5EYZ - chains A and E; structure by X-ray diffraction, 2.09 A resolution.

Chain A:
Protein: Tyrosine-protein phosphatase non-receptor type 4
Source organism: Homo sapiens
Notes: EC 3.1.3.48; fragment: pdz domain, residues 499-604
UniProt: P29074 (PTN4_HUMAN); numbering as in UniProt (aligned over 499-604)
Sequence (107 residues; each row starts with the number of its first residue):
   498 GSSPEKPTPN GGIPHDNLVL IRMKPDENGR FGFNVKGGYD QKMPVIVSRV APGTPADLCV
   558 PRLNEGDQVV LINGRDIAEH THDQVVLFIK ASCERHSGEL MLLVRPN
Unresolved in the structure: 498-511
Construct notes: expression tag (498)
From the paper describing this entry:
  - specificity-determining residues: Arg527, Arg546, Lys587

Chain E:
Protein: CYTO8-retev
Sequence (13 residues; each row starts with the number of its first residue):
     1 SWESHKSGRE TEV
Unresolved in the structure: 1-7

Interface between chain A and chain E:
Contacting residue pairs (22):
  Arg527(A) with Glu12(E), salt bridge; Val13(E)
  Phe528(A) with Val13(E), hydrogen bond (backbone-backbone)
  Gly529(A) with Val13(E), hydrogen bond (backbone-backbone)
  Phe530(A) with Glu12(E); Val13(E), hydrogen bond (backbone-backbone)
  Asn531(A) with Glu10(E); Thr11(E); Glu12(E)
  Val532(A) with Arg9(E); Glu10(E); Thr11(E), hydrogen bond (backbone-backbone)
  Lys533(A) with Arg9(E); Glu10(E)
  Gln538(A) with Gly8(E); Arg9(E), hydrogen bond (side chain-backbone)
  Ser545(A) with Glu10(E), hydrogen bond
  His579(A) with Arg9(E); Thr11(E), hydrogen bond
  Asp580(A) with Arg9(E), salt bridge
  Val583(A) with Thr11(E)
  Ile586(A) with Val13(E), hydrophobic
Also at the interface, not in a pair above, chain A (15 interface residues in all): Gly526, Gly534

Overview:
Chain A and chain E form an interface of 15 and 6 residues respectively; the contacts include 7 hydrogen bonds
and 2 salt bridges. Polar contacts include Arg527(A)-Glu12(E), Asp580(A)-Arg9(E) and Gly529(A)-Val13(E). The
paper reports specificity determinants Arg527(A), Arg546(A) and Lys587(A).
Chain A is Tyrosine-protein phosphatase non-receptor type 4 (Homo sapiens) and chain E is CYTO8-retev; the
structure, Crystal structure of the PTPN4 pdz domain complexed with the tailored peptide CYTO8-retev, was
determined by X-ray diffraction together with 5EZ0 from the same study.
